Entry 7AM4 (X-ray diffraction, 1.81 A resolution); this record covers chain A.

[Chain A]
Protein: Subtilisin BPN'
From: Bacillus amyloliquefaciens
Notes: EC 3.4.21.62
Reference sequence: P00782 (SUBT_BACAM); residues 1-275 here correspond to UniProt positions 108-382 (UniProt number = residue number + 107)
Amino-acid sequence (272 residues; each row starts with the number of its first residue; note: 9 numbers in that range are skipped by the numbering (no residue carries them; nothing is unmodelled there)):
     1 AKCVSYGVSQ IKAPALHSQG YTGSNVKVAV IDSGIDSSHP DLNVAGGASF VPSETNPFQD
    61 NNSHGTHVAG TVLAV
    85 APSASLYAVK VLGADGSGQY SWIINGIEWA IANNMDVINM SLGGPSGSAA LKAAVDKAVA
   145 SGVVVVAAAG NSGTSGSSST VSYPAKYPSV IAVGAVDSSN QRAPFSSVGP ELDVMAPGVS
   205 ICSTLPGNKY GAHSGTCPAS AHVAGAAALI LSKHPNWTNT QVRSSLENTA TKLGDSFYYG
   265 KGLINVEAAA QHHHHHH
Unresolved in the structure: 279-281
Differences from the reference sequence: engineered mutation K2 (Gln109 in P00782), C3 (Ser110 in P00782), S5 (Pro112 in P00782), N43 (Lys150 in P00782), F50 (Met157 in P00782), A74 (Gly190 in P00782), S156 (Glu263 in P00782), S166 (Gly273 in P00782), A169 (Gly276 in P00782), P188 (Ser295 in P00782), C206 (Gln313 in P00782), H217 (Tyr324 in P00782), S218 (Asn325 in P00782), C221 (Ser328 in P00782), P222 (Met329 in P00782), A225 (Pro332 in P00782), A254 (Thr361 in P00782), E271 (Gln378 in P00782); expression tag (276-281)
Modified positions: C221 (S-hydroxycysteine; CSO)
Disulfide bonds: C3-C206
Reported in the primary citation:
  - mutagenesis - F189W, A225N: increased catalytic activity
  - interface residues: F189
  - conformationally variable residues (side-chain flip): H64, H217
  - contacts within the chain: D32-S125 (hydrogen bond)
  - catalytic residues: D32
  - post-translational modification sites: C221
  - catalytic residues: N155 (proposed by the authors, not directly observed)
  - specificity-determining residues: F189
  - catalytic residues: H64 (citing earlier work)
  - specificity-determining residues: H217 (from molecular simulation)

[In short]
From the paper: catalytic residues D32, N155 and H64; F189W and A225N increase catalytic activity.
Chain A is Subtilisin BPN' (Bacillus amyloliquefaciens); the structure, Crystal structure of Peptiligase
mutant - L217H/M222P, was determined by X-ray diffraction (same publication as 7AM3, 7AM5, 7AM6, 7AM7 and
7AM8).
